8YWA - chains A and C of the 8 polymer chains in the assembly; structure by electron microscopy, 3.14 A resolution.

[Chain A]
Molecule: High affinity immunoglobulin epsilon receptor subunit alpha
Source organism: Homo sapiens
UniProt: P12319 (FCERA_HUMAN); residues 26-257 here = UniProt positions 26-257
Sequence (267 residues; numbered 4 to 270; the number before each row is that of its first residue):
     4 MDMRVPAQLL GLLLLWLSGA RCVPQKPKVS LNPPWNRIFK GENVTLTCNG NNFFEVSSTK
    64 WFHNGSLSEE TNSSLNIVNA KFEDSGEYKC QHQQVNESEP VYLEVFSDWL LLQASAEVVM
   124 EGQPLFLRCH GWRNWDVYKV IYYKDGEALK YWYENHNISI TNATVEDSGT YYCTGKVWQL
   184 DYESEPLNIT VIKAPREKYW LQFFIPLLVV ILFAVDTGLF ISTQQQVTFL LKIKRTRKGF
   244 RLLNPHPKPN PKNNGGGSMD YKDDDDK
Not modelled in the structure: 4-26, 197-199, 235-270
Sequence notes: initiating methionine (4); expression tag (5-25, 258-270)
Cystine bridges: Cys51-Cys93, Cys132-Cys176
Small-molecule neighbours:
  - N-acetylglucosamine (NAG; 2-acetamido-2-deoxy-beta-D-glucopyranose), molecule 1: Trp38, Asn158, Asn160
  - N-acetylglucosamine (NAG), molecule 2: Asn67, Phe85, Glu86, Ser88
  - N-acetylglucosamine (NAG), molecule 3: Gly125, Thr164, Asn165

[Chain C]
Molecule: High affinity immunoglobulin epsilon receptor subunit gamma
Source organism: Homo sapiens
UniProt: P30273 (FCERG_HUMAN); residue numbers follow UniProt; this construct covers 1-86
Sequence (86 residues; row label = number of the first residue in the row):
     1 MIPAVVLLLL LLVEQAAALG EPQLCYILDA ILFLYGIVLT LLYCRLKIQV RKAAITSYEK
    61 SDGVYTGLST RNQETYETLK HEKPPQ
Not modelled in the structure: 1-21, 54-86

[Chain A / chain C interface]
Contacting residue pairs (4):
  Thr220(A) with Leu39(C)
  Ile224(A) with Leu42(C), hydrophobic
  Gln227(A) with Leu46(C)
  Thr231(A) with Gln49(C)
Interface residues without a listed pair, chain A (6 interface residues in all): Gln228, Leu234
Interface residues without a listed pair, chain C (7 interface residues in all): Tyr35, Tyr43, Val50

[Overview]
6 residues of chain A and 7 residues of chain C are in contact. Bound to chain A: 3 copies of
N-acetylglucosamine.
Chain A is High affinity immunoglobulin epsilon receptor subunit alpha and chain C is High affinity
immunoglobulin epsilon receptor subunit gamma, both from Homo sapiens; the structure, The structure of IgE
receptor binding to IgE, was determined by electron microscopy (same publication as 8YVU).
